Entry 4PRD (X-ray diffraction, 1.75 A resolution); this record covers chains A and C of the 3 polymer chains in the assembly.

# Chain A
Protein: MHC class I antigen
Organism: Homo sapiens
UniProt: C5MK56 (C5MK56_HUMAN); residues 1-276 here correspond to UniProt positions 25-300 (UniProt number = residue number + 24)
Sequence (276 residues; numbered 1 to 276; the number before each row is that of its first residue):
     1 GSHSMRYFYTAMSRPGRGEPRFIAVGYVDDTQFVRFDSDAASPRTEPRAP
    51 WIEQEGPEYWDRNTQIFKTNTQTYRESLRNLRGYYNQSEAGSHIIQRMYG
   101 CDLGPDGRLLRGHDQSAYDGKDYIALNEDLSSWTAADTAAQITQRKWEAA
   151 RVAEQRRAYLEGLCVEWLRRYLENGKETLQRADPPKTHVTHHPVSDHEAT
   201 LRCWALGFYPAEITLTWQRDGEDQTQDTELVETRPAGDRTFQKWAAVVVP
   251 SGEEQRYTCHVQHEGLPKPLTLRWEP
Cystine bridges: Cys-101/Cys-164, Cys-203/Cys-259

# Chain C
Protein: Epstein-Barr nuclear antigen 1
UniProt: Q3KSS4 (EBNA1_EBVG); residues 1-11 here correspond to UniProt positions 407-417 (UniProt number = residue number + 406)
Sequence (11 residues; numbered 1 to 11; the number before each row is that of its first residue):
     1 HPVGDADYFEY
What the authors report for this chain:
  - conformationally variable residues: Asp-5

# Chain A / chain C interface
Residue-residue contacts (44; chain A residue first):
  Met-5(A) with His-1(C)
  Tyr-7(A) with His-1(C), hydrogen bond (side chain-backbone); Pro-2(C)
  Tyr-9(A) with Pro-2(C)
  Tyr-59(A) with His-1(C)
  Arg-62(A) with His-1(C)
  Asn-63(A) with His-1(C); Pro-2(C)
  Ile-66(A) with His-1(C); Val-3(C)
  Phe-67(A) with Pro-2(C), hydrophobic
  Asn-70(A) with Asp-5(C)
  Thr-73(A) with Phe-9(C)
  Tyr-74(A) with Tyr-11(C), hydrogen bond
  Glu-76(A) with Glu-10(C)
  Ser-77(A) with Glu-10(C); Tyr-11(C), hydrogen bond (side chain-backbone)
  Asn-80(A) with Glu-10(C), hydrogen bond; Tyr-11(C), hydrogen bond (side chain-backbone)
  Leu-81(A) with Tyr-11(C), hydrophobic
  Tyr-84(A) with Tyr-11(C), hydrogen bond (side chain-backbone)
  Arg-97(A) with Val-3(C); Tyr-11(C)
  Tyr-99(A) with Pro-2(C); Val-3(C), hydrogen bond (side chain-backbone)
  Ser-116(A) with Tyr-11(C), hydrogen bond
  Tyr-123(A) with Tyr-11(C), hydrophobic
  Thr-143(A) with Tyr-11(C), hydrogen bond (side chain-backbone)
  Lys-146(A) with Glu-10(C), salt bridge; Tyr-11(C), hydrogen bond (side chain-backbone)
  Trp-147(A) with Phe-9(C); Glu-10(C), hydrogen bond (side chain-backbone); Tyr-11(C), hydrophobic
  Gln-155(A) with Val-3(C); Gly-4(C), hydrogen bond (side chain-backbone)
  Arg-156(A) with Val-3(C); Gly-4(C), hydrogen bond (side chain-backbone); Asp-5(C), salt bridge; Phe-9(C)
  Tyr-159(A) with His-1(C), hydrogen bond (side chain-backbone); Pro-2(C); Val-3(C), hydrophobic
  Trp-167(A) with His-1(C)
  Tyr-171(A) with His-1(C), hydrogen bond (side chain-backbone)
Other interface residues (no listed pair), chain A (29 interface residues in all): Ile-95

# In short
29 residues of chain A face 8 of chain C across their interface, with 15 hydrogen bonds and 2 salt bridges.
Polar contacts include Lys-146(A)/Glu-10(C), Arg-156(A)/Asp-5(C) and Tyr-7(A)/His-1(C). The paper reports
conformational variability at Asp-5(C).
Here chain A is MHC class I antigen (Homo sapiens) and chain C is Epstein-Barr nuclear antigen 1. Entry 4PRD
(Crystal structure of a HLA-B*35:08-HPVG-D5) was determined by X-ray diffraction, deposited together with
4PR5, 4PRA, 4PRB, 4PRE, 4PRH, 4PRI, 4PRN and 4PRP.
